Entry 7W5H (X-ray diffraction, 2.05 A resolution); this record covers chain A.

[Chain A]
Protein: Terpene cyclase 6
Source organism: Trichoderma atroviride
Notes: EC 4.2.3.-, 4.2.3.104, 4.2.3.137, 4.2.3.157, 4.2.3.182, 4.2.3.57
UniProt: A0A5S9I252 (TATC6_HYPAT); residues 1-386 here = UniProt positions 1-386
Chain sequence (397 residues; each row starts with the number of its first residue; numbers below 1 keep their minus sign (Gly-10 is residue -10)):
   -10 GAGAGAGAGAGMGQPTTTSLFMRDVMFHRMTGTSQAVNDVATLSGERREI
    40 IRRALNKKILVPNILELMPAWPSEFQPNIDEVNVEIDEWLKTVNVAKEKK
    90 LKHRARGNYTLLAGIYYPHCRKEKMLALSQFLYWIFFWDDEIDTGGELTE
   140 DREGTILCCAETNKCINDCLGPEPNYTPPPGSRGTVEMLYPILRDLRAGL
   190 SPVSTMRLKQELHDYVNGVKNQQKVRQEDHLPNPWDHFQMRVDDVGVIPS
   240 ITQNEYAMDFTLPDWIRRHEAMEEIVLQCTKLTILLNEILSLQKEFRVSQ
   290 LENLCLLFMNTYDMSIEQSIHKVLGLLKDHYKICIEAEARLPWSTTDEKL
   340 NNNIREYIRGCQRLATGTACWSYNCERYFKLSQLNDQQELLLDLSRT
Not modelled in the structure: -10 to 30, 133-139, 213-217, 386
Differences from the reference sequence: expression tag (-10 to 0)
Bound ions: Mg2+: Asn276, Ser280, Glu284 (together with farnesyl thiopyrophosphate)
Residues lining bound ligands:
  - farnesyl thiopyrophosphate (FPS; S-[(2E,6E)-3,7,11-trimethyldodeca-2,6,10-trienyl] trihydrogen thiodiphosphate): Leu101, Tyr105, Leu121, Ile124, Phe125, Asp128, Tyr204, Arg230, Gly235, Val236, Ser239, Thr272, Asn276, Ser280, Lys283, Glu284, Thr357, Trp360, Arg366, Tyr367
  - malonate ion (MLI): Val84, Ala85, Lys86
Swiss-Prot annotation at these positions:
  - motif: Asp128 to Asp132 (D(D/E)XX(D/E) motif), Asn276 to Glu284 (NSE motif), Trp360 to Tyr367 (WxxxxxRY motif)
  - binding site (Mg(2+)): Asp128, Asn276, Ser280
  - binding site ((2E,6E)-farnesyl diphosphate): Arg366, Tyr367

[Summary]
Chain A binds farnesyl thiopyrophosphate and malonate ion. Asn276, Ser280 and Glu284 coordinate Mg2+. From
UniProt: 3 Mg2+-binding residues and (2E,6E)-farnesyl diphosphate-binding residues Arg366 and Tyr367.
Chain A is Terpene cyclase 6 (Trichoderma atroviride); the structure, The structure of trichobrasilenol
synthase TaTC6 in complex with FsPP, was determined by X-ray diffraction (same publication as 7W5F, 7W5G, 7W5I
and 7W5J).
